Entry 8TW6 (electron microscopy, 3.10 A resolution); this record covers chains A and D of the 8 polymer chains in the assembly.

== Chain A ==
Molecule: TCR alpha
Organism: Homo sapiens
Sequence (274 residues; numbered 1 to 274; the number before each row is that of its first residue):
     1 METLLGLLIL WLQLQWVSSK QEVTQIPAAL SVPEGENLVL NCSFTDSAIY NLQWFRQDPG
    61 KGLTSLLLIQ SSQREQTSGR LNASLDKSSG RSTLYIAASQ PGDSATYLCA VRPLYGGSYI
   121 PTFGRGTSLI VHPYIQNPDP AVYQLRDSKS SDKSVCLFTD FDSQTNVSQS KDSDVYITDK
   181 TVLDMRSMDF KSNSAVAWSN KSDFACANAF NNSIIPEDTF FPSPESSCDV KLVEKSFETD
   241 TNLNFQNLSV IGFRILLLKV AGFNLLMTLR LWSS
Unresolved in the structure: 1-26, 71-72, 111-117, 136-138, 146-154, 166-171, 227-240, 264-274
Cystine bridges: Cys42-Cys109, Cys156-Cys206
What the authors report for this chain:
  - mutagenesis - S104C/V182C: decreased signaling in response to 8 mug/mL of tetramers
  - mutagenesis - S104C/V182C: unchanged signaling in response to ionomycin
  - mutagenesis - S104C/V182C: unchanged binding to HLA
  - mutagenesis - S104C/V182C: unchanged signaling in response to phorbol 12-myristate 13-acetate (PMA)
  - mutagenesis - S104C/V182C: unchanged localization

== Chain D ==
Molecule: T-cell surface glycoprotein CD3 delta chain
Organism: Homo sapiens
UniProtKB: P04234 (CD3D_HUMAN); residue numbers follow UniProt; this construct covers 1-171
Sequence (171 residues; each row starts with the number of its first residue):
     1 MEHSTFLSGL VLATLLSQVS PFKIPIEELE DRVFVNCNTS ITWVEGTVGT LLSDITRLDL
    61 GKRILDPRGI YRCNGTDIYK DKESTVQVHY RMCQSCVELD PATVAGIIVT DVIATLLLAL
   121 GVFCFAGHET GRLSGAADTQ ALLRNDQVYQ PLRDRDDAQY SHLGGNWARN K
Unresolved in the structure: 1-24, 62-67, 76-80, 116-171
UniProt features mapped onto this chain:
  - modified residue (Phosphotyrosine): Tyr149, Tyr160
  - glycosylation (N-linked (GlcNAc...) asparagine): Asn38, Asn74
Cystine bridges: Cys37-Cys73, Cys93-Cys96
What the authors report for this chain:
  - conformationally variable residues (order/disorder transition): Asn38
  - post-translational modification sites: Asn74

== How chain A and chain D interact ==
Pairs across the interface - 22 pairs, chain A then chain D:
  Arg80(A) with Asp54(D), salt bridge
  Arg186(A) with Leu29(D); Phe34(D); Leu52(D); Arg57(D)
  Ser187(A) with Glu30(D); Phe34(D)
  Asp189(A) with Ser53(D)
  Thr241(A) with Gln94(D)
  Asn242(A) with Cys93(D); Gln94(D), hydrogen bond (side chain-backbone)
  Leu243(A) with Cys93(D)
  Phe245(A) with Glu98(D), hydrogen bond (backbone-side chain)
  Leu248(A) with Cys96(D); Val97(D), hydrophobic; Glu98(D)
  Ser249(A) with Glu98(D)
  Ile251(A) with Cys96(D)
  Ile255(A) with Thr110(D)
  Leu256(A) with Thr110(D)
  Lys259(A) with Thr110(D); Ile113(D)
Also at the interface, not in a pair above, chain A (16 interface residues in all): Asn244, Gly252
Also at the interface, not in a pair above, chain D (20 interface residues in all): Asp31, Ser95, Leu99, Ile107, Asp111, Ala114

== In short ==
16 residues of chain A face 20 of chain D across their interface, with 2 hydrogen bonds and 1 salt bridge.
Polar pairs include Arg80(A)-Asp54(D), Asn242(A)-Gln94(D) and Phe245(A)-Glu98(D). The paper reports that
S104C/V182C of chain A reduce signaling in response to 8 mug/mL of tetramers; a modification site at Asn74(D).
Chain A is TCR alpha and chain D is T-cell surface glycoprotein CD3 delta chain, both from Homo sapiens; the
structure, TCR in nanodisc ND-II, was determined by electron microscopy together with 8TW4 from the same
study.
